Entry 3L35 (X-ray diffraction, 1.55 A resolution); this record covers chains B and C of the 6 polymer chains in the assembly.

== Chain B (and C) ==
Protein: GP41 N-peptide
Notes: chain C of this document is another copy of the same molecule, construct and numbering; everything in this record applies to it too
Sequence (47 residues; each row starts with the number of its first residue; numbering starts at 0):
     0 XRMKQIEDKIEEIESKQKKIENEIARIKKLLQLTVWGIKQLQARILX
Modified positions: ACE (acetyl group) at position 0; NH2 (amino group) at position 46

== How chain B and chain C interact ==
Residue-residue contacts (36):
  M2(B) - R1(C)
  M2(B) - M2(C)  hydrophobic
  M2(B) - I5(C)  hydrophobic
  K3(B) - R1(C)
  I5(B) - I5(C)  hydrophobic
  E6(B) - R1(C)  salt bridge
  E6(B) - I5(C)
  I9(B) - I5(C)  hydrophobic
  I9(B) - K8(C)
  I9(B) - I12(C)  hydrophobic
  I12(B) - I12(C)  hydrophobic
  E13(B) - K8(C)  salt bridge
  Q16(B) - I12(C)  hydrogen bond (side chain-backbone)
  Q16(B) - K15(C)
  Q16(B) - Q16(C)
  Q16(B) - I19(C)
  I19(B) - I19(C)  hydrophobic
  E20(B) - K15(C)
  E20(B) - I19(C)
  I23(B) - I19(C)  hydrophobic
  I23(B) - E22(C)
  I23(B) - I26(C)  hydrophobic
  K27(B) - E22(C)  salt bridge
  K27(B) - I26(C)
  L30(B) - I26(C)
  L30(B) - L29(C)  hydrophobic
  L30(B) - L30(C)  hydrophobic
  Q31(B) - L29(C)
  V34(B) - T33(C)
  I37(B) - T33(C)
  I37(B) - I37(C)  hydrophobic
  I37(B) - L40(C)
  L40(B) - L40(C)  hydrophobic
  Q41(B) - L40(C)
  I44(B) - L40(C)  hydrophobic
  I44(B) - R43(C)
Interface residues without a listed pair, chain B (22 interface residues in all): E10, I26, T33
Interface residues without a listed pair, chain C (19 interface residues in all): I9, I23, I44

== In short ==
22 residues of chain B and 19 residues of chain C are in contact, with 1 hydrogen bond and 3 salt bridges.
Polar pairs include E6(B)-R1(C), E13(B)-K8(C) and K27(B)-E22(C).
Chain B and chain C are both GP41 N-peptide; the structure, PIE12 D-peptide against HIV entry, was determined
by X-ray diffraction (same publication as 3MGN, 3L36 and 3L37).
